2F8F - chains A and B; structure by X-ray diffraction, 2.10 A resolution.

[Chain A (and B)]
Name: Glutathione S-transferase 28 kDa
Source organism: Schistosoma haematobium
Notes: EC 2.5.1.18; chain B of this document is another copy of the same molecule, construct and numbering; everything in this record applies to it too
UniProt: P30113 (GST28_SCHBO); residue numbers follow UniProt; this construct covers 1-211
Amino-acid sequence (211 residues; row label = number of the first residue in the row):
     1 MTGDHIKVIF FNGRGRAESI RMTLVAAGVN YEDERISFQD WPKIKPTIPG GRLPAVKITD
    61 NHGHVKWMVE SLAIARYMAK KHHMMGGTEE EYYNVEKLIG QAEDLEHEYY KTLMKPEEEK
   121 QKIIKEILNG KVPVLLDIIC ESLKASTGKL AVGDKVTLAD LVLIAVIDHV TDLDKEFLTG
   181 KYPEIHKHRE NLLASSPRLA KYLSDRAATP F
Disordered / not traced: 1-3, 207-211 (chain B: 1-2, 206-211)
Sequence notes: engineered mutation Phe10 (Tyr in P30113)
Curated features (UniProtKB/Swiss-Prot):
  - binding site (glutathione): Arg16, Trp41, Lys45, Leu53, Glu70, Ser71, Asp104
Ligand contacts: glutathione (GSH): Phe10, Phe11, Arg16, Trp41, Lys45, Gly51, Arg52, Leu53, Pro54, Glu70, Ser71

[Chain A / chain B interface]
Contacting residue pairs - 45 pairs, chain A then chain B:
  Gly50(A) - Ile138(B)
  Arg52(A) - Asp104(B)  salt bridge
  Arg52(A) - Leu135(B)
  Arg52(A) - Ile138(B)
  Met68(A) - Tyr93(B)
  Val69(A) - Tyr93(B)  hydrogen bond (backbone-side chain)
  Val69(A) - Lys97(B)
  Glu70(A) - Lys97(B)
  Glu70(A) - Gly100(B)
  Glu70(A) - Gln101(B)
  Ala73(A) - Tyr93(B)
  Ala73(A) - Glu96(B)
  Ala73(A) - Lys97(B)
  Arg76(A) - Arg76(B)
  Arg76(A) - Tyr92(B)
  Arg76(A) - Glu96(B)  salt bridge
  Tyr77(A) - Glu89(B)
  Tyr77(A) - Tyr93(B)  hydrophobic
  Lys80(A) - Lys80(B)
  Lys80(A) - Glu89(B)
  Lys80(A) - Tyr92(B)
  Lys81(A) - Glu89(B)  salt bridge
  Met85(A) - Tyr92(B)
  Glu89(A) - Tyr77(B)
  Glu89(A) - Lys80(B)
  Glu90(A) - Tyr77(B)  hydrogen bond
  Tyr92(A) - Arg76(B)
  Tyr92(A) - Lys80(B)
  Tyr92(A) - Met85(B)
  Tyr93(A) - Met68(B)
  Tyr93(A) - Val69(B)  hydrogen bond (side chain-backbone)
  Tyr93(A) - Ala73(B)
  Tyr93(A) - Tyr77(B)  hydrophobic
  Glu96(A) - Ala73(B)
  Glu96(A) - Arg76(B)  salt bridge
  Lys97(A) - Val69(B)
  Lys97(A) - Glu70(B)
  Lys97(A) - Ala73(B)
  Gly100(A) - Glu70(B)
  Gln101(A) - Glu70(B)
  Asp104(A) - Arg52(B)  salt bridge
  His107(A) - His107(B)  hydrogen bond
  Leu135(A) - Arg52(B)
  Ile138(A) - Gly50(B)
  Ile138(A) - Arg52(B)
Other interface residues (no listed pair), chain A (25 interface residues in all): Trp67, Ile74
Other interface residues (no listed pair), chain B (25 interface residues in all): Trp67, Ile74, Lys81, Glu90

[Summary]
Chain A and chain B each contribute 25 residues to their interface; the contacts include 4 hydrogen bonds and
5 salt bridges. Polar contacts include Arg52(A)-Asp104(B), Arg76(A)-Glu96(B) and Lys81(A)-Glu89(B). Ligands of
chain A: glutathione. From UniProt: 7 glutathione-binding residues on chain A.
Chain A and chain B are both Glutathione S-transferase 28 kDa (Schistosoma haematobium); the structure,
Crystal structure of the Y10F mutant of the gluathione s-transferase from schistosoma haematobium, was
determined by X-ray diffraction together with 2CA8, 2C80, 2C8U, 2CAI and 2CAQ from the same study.
